PDB entry 8JOU | electron microscopy, 4.10 A resolution (low resolution: residue-level contacts below are approximate; hydrogen-bond / salt-bridge calls are withheld) | chains i and A of the 14 polymer chains in the assembly

== Chain i ==
Molecule: Virion-associated phage protein
From: Ralstonia phage GP4
Reference sequence: A0A345GU11 (A0A345GU11_9CAUD); residues 1-140 here = UniProt positions 1-140
Amino-acid sequence (140 residues; row label = number of the first residue in the row):
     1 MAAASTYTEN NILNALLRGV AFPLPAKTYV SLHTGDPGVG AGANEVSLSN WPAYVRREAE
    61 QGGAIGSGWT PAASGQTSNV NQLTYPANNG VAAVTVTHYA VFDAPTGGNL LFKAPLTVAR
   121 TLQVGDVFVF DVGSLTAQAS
Unresolved in the structure: 1-2, 139-140

== Chain A ==
Molecule: rope protein of phage GP4
From: Ralstonia phage GP4
Amino-acid sequence (120 residues; row label = number of the first residue in the row; X marks 120 residues of unknown identity (built as UNK)):
     1 XXXXXXXXXX XXXXXXXXXX XXXXXXXXXX XXXXXXXXXX XXXXXXXXXX XXXXXXXXXX
    61 XXXXXXXXXX XXXXXXXXXX XXXXXXXXXX XXXXXXXXXX XXXXXXXXXX XXXXXXXXXX
Unresolved in the structure: 119-120

== Chain i / chain A interface ==
Chain i residues in contact with chain A, 23 residues: A3, A4, E9, Y99, F112, A114, P115, L116, T117, V118, R120, L122, D126, V127, F128, V129, F130, D131, S134, L135, T136, A137, Q138

== Overview ==
No residue of chain i is in contact with chain A.
Chain i is Virion-associated phage protein and chain A is rope protein of phage GP4, both from Ralstonia phage
GP4; the structure, Fiber I and fiber-tail-adaptor of phage GP4, was determined by electron microscopy
together with 8JOV from the same study.
